PDB entry 4WCF | X-ray diffraction, 1.93 A resolution | chains A and D of the 4 polymer chains in the assembly

# Chain A (and D)
Molecule: Pteridine reductase
Source organism: Trypanosoma brucei brucei
Notes: chain D of this document is another copy of the same molecule, construct and numbering; everything in this record applies to it too
UniProtKB: O76290 (O76290_TRYBB); residues 1-268 here = UniProt positions 1-268
Chain sequence (268 residues; row label = number of the first residue in the row):
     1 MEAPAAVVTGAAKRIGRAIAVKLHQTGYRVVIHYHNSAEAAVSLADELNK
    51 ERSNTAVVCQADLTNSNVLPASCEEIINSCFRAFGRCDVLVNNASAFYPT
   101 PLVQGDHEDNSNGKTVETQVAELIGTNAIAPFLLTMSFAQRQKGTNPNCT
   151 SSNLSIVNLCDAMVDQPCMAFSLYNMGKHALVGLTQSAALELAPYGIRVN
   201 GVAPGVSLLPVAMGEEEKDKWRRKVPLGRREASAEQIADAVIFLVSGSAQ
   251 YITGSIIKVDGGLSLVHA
Not modelled in the structure: 1, 104-112, 143-151 (chain D: 1, 105-112, 143-151)
Modified / non-standard residues: Cys59 (S-oxy cysteine; CSX); Cys168 (S-oxy cysteine; CSX)
Residues lining bound ligands:
  - 3KN (3-(5-amino-1,3,4-thiadiazol-2-yl)pyridin-4-amine): Ser95, Ala96, Phe97, Asp161, Tyr174, Gly205, Val206, Leu209, Pro210, Met213
  - NADP (NAP; NADP nicotinamide-adenine-dinucleotide phosphate): Gly10, Lys13, Arg14, Ile15, Gly16, His33, Tyr34, His35, Asn36, Ser37, Ala61, Asp62, Leu63, Thr64, Asn93, Ala94, Ser95, Ala96, Thr126, Asn127, Leu159, Cys160, Asp161, Tyr174, Lys178, Pro204, Gly205, Val206, Ser207, Leu208
Reported in the primary citation:
  - binding site for 3KN: Phe97, Asp161, Tyr174, Gly205

# Chain A / chain D interface
Pairs across the interface - 23 pairs, chain A then chain D:
  Met163(A) - His267(D)
  Asp165(A) - Leu265(D)
  Gln166(A) - Gln166(D)
  Gln166(A) - Ser264(D)
  Gln166(A) - Leu265(D)
  Gln166(A) - His267(D)
  Pro167(A) - Leu265(D)
  Pro167(A) - His267(D)
  Trp221(A) - His267(D)
  Lys224(A) - Ala268(D)  hydrogen bond (side chain-backbone)
  Ser264(A) - Gln166(D)
  Leu265(A) - Asp165(D)
  Leu265(A) - Gln166(D)
  Leu265(A) - Pro167(D)
  Val266(A) - Ala268(D)  hydrophobic
  His267(A) - Met163(D)
  His267(A) - Gln166(D)
  His267(A) - Pro167(D)
  His267(A) - Trp221(D)
  His267(A) - Ala268(D)
  Ala268(A) - Lys224(D)  hydrogen bond (backbone-side chain)
  Ala268(A) - Val266(D)  hydrophobic
  Ala268(A) - His267(D)
Interface residues without a listed pair, chain A (13 interface residues in all): Cys168, Leu263
Interface residues without a listed pair, chain D (12 interface residues in all): Cys168

# Summary
13 residues of chain A face 12 of chain D across their interface, with 2 hydrogen bonds. Its one
hydrogen-bonded contact is Lys224(A)-Ala268(D). Ligands of chain A: NADP and compound 3KN. From the paper: a
binding site for 3KN at Phe97(A), Asp161(A) and Tyr174(A) among others.
Chain A and chain D are both Pteridine reductase (Trypanosoma brucei brucei); the structure, Trypanosoma
brucei PTR1 in complex with inhibitor 9, was determined by X-ray diffraction together with 5IZC, 4WCD, 2YHI
and 2YHU from the same study.
